8FML - chains A and B; structure by electron microscopy, 2.93 A resolution.

Chain A:
Molecule: Baculoviral IAP repeat-containing protein 1e
Source organism: Mus musculus
UniProt: Q9R016 (BIR1E_MOUSE); residue numbers follow UniProt; this construct covers 2-1403
Chain sequence (1412 residues; each row starts with the number of its first residue; numbers below 1 keep their minus sign (Met-8 is residue -8)):
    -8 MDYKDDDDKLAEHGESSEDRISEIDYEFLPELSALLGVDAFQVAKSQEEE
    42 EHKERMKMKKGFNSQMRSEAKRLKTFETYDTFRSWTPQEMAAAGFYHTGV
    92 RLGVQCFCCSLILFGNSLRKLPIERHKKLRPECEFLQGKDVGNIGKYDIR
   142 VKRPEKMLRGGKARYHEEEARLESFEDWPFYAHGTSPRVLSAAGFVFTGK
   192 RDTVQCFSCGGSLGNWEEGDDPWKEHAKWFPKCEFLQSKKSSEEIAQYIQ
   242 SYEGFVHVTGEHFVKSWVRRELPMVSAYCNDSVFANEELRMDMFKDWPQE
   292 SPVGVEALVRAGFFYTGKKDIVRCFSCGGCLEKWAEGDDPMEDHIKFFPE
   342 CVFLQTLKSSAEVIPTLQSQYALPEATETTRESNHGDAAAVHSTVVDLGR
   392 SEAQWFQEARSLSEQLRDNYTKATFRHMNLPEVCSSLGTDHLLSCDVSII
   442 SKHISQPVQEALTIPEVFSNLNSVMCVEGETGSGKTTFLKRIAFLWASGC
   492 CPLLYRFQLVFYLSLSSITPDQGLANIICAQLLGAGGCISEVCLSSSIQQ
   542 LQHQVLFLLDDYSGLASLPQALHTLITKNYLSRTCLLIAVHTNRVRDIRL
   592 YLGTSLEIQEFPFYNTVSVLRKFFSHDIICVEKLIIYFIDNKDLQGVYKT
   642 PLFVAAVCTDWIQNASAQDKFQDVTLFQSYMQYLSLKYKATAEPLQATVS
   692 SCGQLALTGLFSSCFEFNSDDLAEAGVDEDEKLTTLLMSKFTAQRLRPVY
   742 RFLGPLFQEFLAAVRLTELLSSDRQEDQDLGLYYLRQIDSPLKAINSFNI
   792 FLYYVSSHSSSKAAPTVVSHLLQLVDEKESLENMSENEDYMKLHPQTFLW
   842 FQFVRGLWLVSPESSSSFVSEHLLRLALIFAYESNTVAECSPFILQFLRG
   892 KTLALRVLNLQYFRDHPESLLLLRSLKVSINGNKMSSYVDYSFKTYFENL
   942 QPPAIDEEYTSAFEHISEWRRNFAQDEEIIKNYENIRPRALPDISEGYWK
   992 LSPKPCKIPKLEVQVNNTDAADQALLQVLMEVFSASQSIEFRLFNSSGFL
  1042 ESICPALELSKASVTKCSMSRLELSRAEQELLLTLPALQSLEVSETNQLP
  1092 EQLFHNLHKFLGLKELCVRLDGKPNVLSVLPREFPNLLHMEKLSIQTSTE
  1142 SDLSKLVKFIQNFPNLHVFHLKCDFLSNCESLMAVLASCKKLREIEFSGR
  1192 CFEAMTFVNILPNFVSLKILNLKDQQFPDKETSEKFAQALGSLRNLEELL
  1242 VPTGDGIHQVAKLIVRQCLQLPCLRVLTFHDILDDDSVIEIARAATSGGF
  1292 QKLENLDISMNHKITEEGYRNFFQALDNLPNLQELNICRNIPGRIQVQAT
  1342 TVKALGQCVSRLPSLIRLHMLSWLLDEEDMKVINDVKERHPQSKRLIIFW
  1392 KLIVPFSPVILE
Not modelled in the structure: -8 to 6, 351-394
Construct notes: expression tag (-8 to 1)
Disulfides: Cys97-Cys124
From the paper describing this entry:
  - mutagenesis - F844A, M1361E/L1362D, L1365A, I1388D/I1389D/F1390H, K1392A/L1393G/I1394S, L1393E/I1394D: abolished binding to Flagellin (chain B)
  - conformationally variable residues: Gly470 to Thr477

Chain B:
Molecule: Flagellin
Source organism: Salmonella enterica subsp. enterica serovar Typhimurium str. LT2
UniProt: P06179 (FLIC_SALTY); numbering as in UniProt (aligned over 1-495)
Chain sequence (502 residues; numbered -6 to 495; the number before each row is that of its first residue; numbers below 1 keep their minus sign (Met-6 is residue -6)):
    -6 MHHHHHHMAQVINTNSLSLLTQNNLNKSQSALGTAIERLSSGLRINSAKD
    44 DAAGQAIANRFTANIKGLTQASRNANDGISIAQTTEGALNEINNNLQRVR
    94 ELAVQSANSTNSQSDLDSIQAEITQRLNEIDRVSGQTQFNGVKVLAQDNT
   144 LTIQVGANDGETIDIDLKQINSQTLGLDTLNVQQKYKVSDTAATVTGYAD
   194 TTIALDNSTFKASATGLGGTDQKIDGDLKFDDTTGKYYAKVTVTGGTGKD
   244 GYYEVSVDKTNGEVTLAGGATSPLTGGLPATATEDVKNVQVANADLTEAK
   294 AALTAAGVTGTASVVKMSYTDNNGKTIDGGLAVKVGDDYYSATQNKDGSI
   344 SINTTKYTADDGTSKTALNKLGGADGKTEVVSIGGKTYAASKAEGHNFKA
   394 QPDLAEAAATTTENPLQKIDAALAQVDTLRSDLGAVQNRFNSAITNLGNT
   444 VNNLTSARSRIEDSDYATEVSNMSRAQILQQAGTSVLAQANQVPQNVLSL
   494 LR
Not modelled in the structure: -6 to 0, 40-448
Construct notes: expression tag (-6 to 0)

How chain A and chain B interact:
Contacting residue pairs - 134 pairs, chain A then chain B:
  Leu23(A) with Leu493(B), hydrophobic; Arg495(B)
  Leu27(A) with Asn489(B)
  Val29(A) with Asn489(B)
  Ala31(A) with Leu493(B), hydrophobic
  Val34(A) with Val490(B), hydrophobic
  Ala35(A) with Leu493(B), hydrophobic
  Gln38(A) with Val490(B); Leu493(B); Leu494(B)
  Glu42(A) with Leu494(B)
  Phe73(A) with Leu491(B), hydrophobic
  Arg74(A) with Arg495(B)
  Ser75(A) with Arg495(B), hydrogen bond (backbone-backbone)
  Gly106(A) with Leu494(B)
  Asn107(A) with Leu493(B); Leu494(B), hydrogen bond (side chain-backbone); Arg495(B), hydrogen bond (side chain-backbone)
  Ser108(A) with Leu493(B), hydrogen bond (side chain-backbone); Arg495(B)
  Leu109(A) with Arg495(B)
  Ile627(A) with Gln488(B), hydrogen bond (backbone-side chain); Ser492(B)
  Ile630(A) with Gln488(B); Ser492(B)
  Asp631(A) with Leu12(B); Leu13(B); Asn484(B), hydrogen bond (backbone-side chain); Gln488(B), hydrogen bond
  Asn632(A) with Leu12(B)
  Lys633(A) with Asn484(B)
  Asp660(A) with Ile5(B)
  Lys661(A) with Thr7(B), hydrogen bond (side chain-backbone)
  Phe662(A) with Ser9(B); Leu10(B)
  Leu840(A) with Leu480(B), hydrophobic
  Trp841(A) with Leu12(B); Gln15(B); Asn19(B)
  Gln843(A) with Thr477(B)
  Phe844(A) with Asn19(B); Thr477(B)
  Gly847(A) with Gln474(B)
  Leu848(A) with Ala24(B); Gln474(B)
  Leu850(A) with Gln470(B), hydrogen bond (backbone-side chain)
  Val851(A) with Ala24(B), hydrophobic; Gln474(B)
  Ser852(A) with Ala24(B)
  Ser855(A) with Ala24(B)
  Glu862(A) with Leu18(B); Gln22(B)
  His863(A) with Leu10(B); Gln15(B)
  Arg866(A) with Asn8(B); Leu10(B); Leu18(B)
  Ile870(A) with Asn6(B); Ser9(B)
  Tyr873(A) with Ala2(B); Gln3(B)
  Glu874(A) with Gln3(B); Val4(B); Ile5(B); Asn6(B)
  Asn876(A) with Gln3(B), hydrogen bond
  Ala895(A) with Gln22(B)
  Leu901(A) with Asn8(B)
  Gln902(A) with Met1(B); Ala2(B), hydrogen bond (side chain-backbone)
  Asn922(A) with Lys20(B), hydrogen bond; Ser21(B)
  Ser927(A) with Arg31(B), hydrogen bond
  Tyr929(A) with Arg31(B), hydrogen bond (side chain-backbone); Leu32(B); Gly35(B)
  Asp931(A) with Leu32(B)
  Ser933(A) with Leu32(B); Leu36(B)
  Phe934(A) with Leu36(B); Arg37(B)
  Thr936(A) with Ser452(B); Asp456(B); Ser457(B)
  Tyr937(A) with Tyr459(B); Thr461(B)
  Phe938(A) with Leu36(B), hydrophobic; Arg37(B), hydrogen bond (backbone-side chain)
  Asn940(A) with Ser452(B)
  Ile957(A) with Arg37(B)
  Trp960(A) with Ser33(B); Arg468(B); Leu472(B)
  Arg961(A) with Ser33(B), hydrogen bond (side chain-backbone); Ser34(B); Arg37(B), hydrogen bond (side chain-backbone)
  Phe964(A) with Glu30(B); Ser33(B); Ser34(B)
  Asp967(A) with Ala475(B); Val479(B)
  Glu968(A) with Glu30(B)
  Ile970(A) with Val479(B), hydrophobic; Gln482(B); Val486(B), hydrophobic
  Ile971(A) with Gln482(B)
  Asn973(A) with Val486(B)
  Tyr974(A) with Asn17(B), hydrogen bond; Lys20(B); Gln482(B); Gln485(B); Val486(B), hydrophobic
  Glu975(A) with Lys20(B), salt bridge
  Arg978(A) with Gln485(B)
  Gln1005(A) with Leu25(B)
  Asn1008(A) with Thr27(B); Arg31(B)
  Phe1035(A) with Thr27(B); Ala28(B), hydrophobic; Arg31(B)
  Asn1036(A) with Arg31(B)
  Gln1217(A) with Glu455(B)
  Met1301(A) with Asp458(B)
  Cys1329(A) with Glu462(B), hydrogen bond
  Met1361(A) with Glu462(B); Met466(B), hydrophobic
  Leu1362(A) with Asp458(B); Thr461(B)
  Ile1388(A) with Gln473(B)
  Phe1390(A) with Met466(B), hydrophobic
  Lys1392(A) with Asn465(B), hydrogen bond (backbone-side chain)
  Leu1393(A) with Asn465(B)
  Ile1394(A) with Asn465(B)
  Pro1396(A) with Arg37(B)
Also at the interface, not in a pair above, chain A (92 interface residues in all): Phe105, Glu623, Ile626, Tyr794, Ser797, Gln837, Arg897, Lys925, Leu941, Arg1062, Lys1114, Leu1359
Also at the interface, not in a pair above, chain B (71 interface residues in all): Ser11, Asn16, Ser23, Ile38, Arg451, Ala469, Ser478, Ala483, Pro487
Interface features reported in the paper:
  - residue pairs: Glu975(A)-Lys20(B)
  - interface residues, chain A: Ile1388(A)
  - interface residues, chain B: Met1(B), Tyr459(B), Gln470(B), Pro487(B)

In short:
Chain A and chain B form an interface of 92 and 71 residues respectively, with 20 hydrogen bonds and 1 salt
bridge. Polar contacts include Glu975(A)-Lys20(B), Ser75(A)-Arg495(B) and Asn107(A)-Leu494(B). The authors
report a contact between Glu975(A) and Lys20(B). From the paper: F844A, M1361E/L1362D and L1365A of chain A,
among others, abolish binding to Flagellin (chain B); interface residues Ile1388(A) and Met1(B) among others;
6 substitutions were tested in all.
Chain A is Baculoviral IAP repeat-containing protein 1e (Mus musculus) and chain B is Flagellin (Salmonella
enterica subsp. enterica serovar Typhimurium str. LT2); the structure, Cryo-EM structure of NLR family
apoptosis inhibitory protein 5 (NAIP5) in complex with a full-length flagellin ..., was determined by electron
microscopy.
